6AVZ - chains B and A of the 3 polymer chains in the assembly; structure by X-ray diffraction, 2.05 A resolution.

# Chain B
Protein: HopQ
Organism: Helicobacter pylori
Reference sequence: H6A3H4 (H6A3H4_HELPX); residues 18-442 here correspond to UniProt positions 38-462 (UniProt number = residue number + 20)
Amino-acid sequence (439 residues; numbered 4 to 442; the number before each row is that of its first residue):
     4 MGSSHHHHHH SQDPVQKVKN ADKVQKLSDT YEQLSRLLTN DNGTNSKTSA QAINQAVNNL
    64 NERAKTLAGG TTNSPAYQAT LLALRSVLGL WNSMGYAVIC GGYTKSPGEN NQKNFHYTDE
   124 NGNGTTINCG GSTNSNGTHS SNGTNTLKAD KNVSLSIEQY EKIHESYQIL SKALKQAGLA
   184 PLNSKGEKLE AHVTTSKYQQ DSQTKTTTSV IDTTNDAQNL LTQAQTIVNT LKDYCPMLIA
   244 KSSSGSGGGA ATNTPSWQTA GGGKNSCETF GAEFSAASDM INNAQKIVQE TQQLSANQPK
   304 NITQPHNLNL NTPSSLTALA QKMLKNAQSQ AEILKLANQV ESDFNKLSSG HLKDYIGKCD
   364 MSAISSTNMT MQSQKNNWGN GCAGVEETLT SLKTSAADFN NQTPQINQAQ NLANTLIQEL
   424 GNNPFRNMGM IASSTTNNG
Unresolved in the structure: 4-51, 123-124, 247-252, 364-376, 420-442
Construct notes: initiating methionine (4); expression tag (5-17)
Disulfide bonds: Cys103-Cys132, Cys238-Cys270, Cys362-Cys385

# Chain A
Protein: Carcinoembryonic antigen-related cell adhesion molecule 3
Organism: Homo sapiens
Reference sequence: P40198 (CEAM3_HUMAN), isoform P40198-3; residues 0-107 here correspond to UniProt positions 34-141 (UniProt number = residue number + 34)
Amino-acid sequence (109 residues; each row starts with the number of its first residue; numbers below 1 keep their minus sign (Met-1 is residue -1)):
    -1 MAKLTIESMP LSVAEGKEVL LLVHNLPQHL FGYSWYKGER VDGNSLIVGY VIGTQQATPG
    59 AAYSGRETIY TNASLLIQNV TQNDIGFYTL QVIKSDLVNE EATGQFHVY
Unresolved in the structure: -1
Construct notes: initiating methionine (-1)

# How chain B and chain A interact
Residue-residue contacts - 38 pairs, chain B then chain A:
  Ile102(B) - Phe29(A)  hydrophobic
  Tyr106(B) - Thr56(A)
  Pro110(B) - Gly41(A)
  Pro110(B) - Leu44(A)  hydrophobic
  Gly111(B) - Asn42(A)
  Ser135(B) - Leu95(A)
  Ser135(B) - Asn97(A)  hydrogen bond
  Thr136(B) - Leu95(A)  hydrogen bond (backbone-backbone)
  Thr136(B) - Val96(A)
  Thr136(B) - Asn97(A)  hydrogen bond (backbone-backbone)
  Asn137(B) - Asn97(A)  hydrogen bond
  Ser138(B) - Asn97(A)  hydrogen bond (side chain-backbone)
  Ser138(B) - Glu98(A)
  Ser143(B) - Asn97(A)
  Asn145(B) - Val39(A)
  Asn145(B) - Gln89(A)
  Thr147(B) - Leu95(A)
  Thr149(B) - Tyr34(A)
  Thr149(B) - Gln89(A)
  Leu150(B) - Phe29(A)  hydrophobic
  Leu150(B) - Gly30(A)
  Leu150(B) - Tyr31(A)
  Leu150(B) - Tyr48(A)
  Leu150(B) - Val49(A)  hydrophobic
  Val156(B) - Phe29(A)
  Val156(B) - Val49(A)  hydrophobic
  Val156(B) - Thr52(A)
  Ile242(B) - Ser93(A)
  Ile242(B) - Asp94(A)
  Ile242(B) - Leu95(A)  hydrophobic
  Ala243(B) - Ser93(A)  hydrogen bond (backbone-backbone)
  Ala243(B) - Asp94(A)
  Ser245(B) - Asp94(A)
  Gly264(B) - His27(A)
  Gly264(B) - Ser93(A)
  Gly265(B) - His27(A)  hydrogen bond (backbone-side chain)
  Gly265(B) - Ser93(A)
  Gly266(B) - Ser93(A)  hydrogen bond (backbone-side chain)
Interface residues without a listed pair, chain B (26 interface residues in all): Gly146, Lys151, Ser157, Met240, Lys244, Ser246
Interface residues without a listed pair, chain A (23 interface residues in all): Ser32, Gly47, Ile91
From the paper, about this interface:
  - interface residues, chain A: Leu44(A)

# Overview
Chain B and chain A form an interface of 26 and 23 residues respectively, with 8 hydrogen bonds. Among the
polar pairs are Ser135(B)-Asn97(A), Asn137(B)-Asn97(A) and Ser138(B)-Asn97(A). The paper reports the interface
residue Leu44(A).
Here chain B is HopQ (Helicobacter pylori) and chain A is Carcinoembryonic antigen-related cell adhesion
molecule 3 (Homo sapiens). Entry 6AVZ (Crystal structure of the HopQ-CEACAM3 WT complex) was determined by
X-ray diffraction (same publication as 6AW0, 6AW1, 6AW2 and 6AW3).
